Entry 1YLH (X-ray diffraction, 1.70 A resolution); this record covers chain A.

[Chain A]
Name: phosphoenolpyruvate carboxykinase
Organism: Actinobacillus succinogenes
Notes: EC 4.1.1.49
UniProtKB: Q6W6X5 (Q6W6X5_ACTSC); the author numbering skips numbers that UniProt does not, so the offset changes along the chain: 2-88 = UniProt 1-87; 90-540 = UniProt 88-538
Chain sequence (560 residues; each row starts with the number of its first residue; note: 1 number in that range is skipped by the numbering (no residue carries it; nothing is unmodelled there); numbers below 1 keep their minus sign (Met-20 is residue -20)):
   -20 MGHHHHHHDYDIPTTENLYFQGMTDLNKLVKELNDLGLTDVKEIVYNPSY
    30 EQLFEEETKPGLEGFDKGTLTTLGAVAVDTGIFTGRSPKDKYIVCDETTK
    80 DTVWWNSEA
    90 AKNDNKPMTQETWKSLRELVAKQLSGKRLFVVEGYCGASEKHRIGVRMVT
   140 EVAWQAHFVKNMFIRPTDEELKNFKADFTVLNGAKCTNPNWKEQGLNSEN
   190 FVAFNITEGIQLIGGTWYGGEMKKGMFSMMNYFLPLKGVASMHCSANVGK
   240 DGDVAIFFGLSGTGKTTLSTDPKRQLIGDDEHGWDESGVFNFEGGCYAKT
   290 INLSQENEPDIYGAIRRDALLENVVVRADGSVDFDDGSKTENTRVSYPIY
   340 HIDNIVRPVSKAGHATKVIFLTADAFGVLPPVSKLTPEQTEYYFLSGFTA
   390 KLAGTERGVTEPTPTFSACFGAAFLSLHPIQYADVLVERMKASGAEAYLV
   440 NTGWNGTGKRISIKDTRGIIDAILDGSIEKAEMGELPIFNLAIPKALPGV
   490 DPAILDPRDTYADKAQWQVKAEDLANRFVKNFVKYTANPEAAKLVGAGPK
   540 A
Unresolved in the structure: -20 to 3, 390-400, 540
Sequence notes: cloning artifact (-20 to -19, -12 to 1); expression tag (-18 to -13)
Covalent attachments: beta-mercaptoethanol (BME) linked to Cys74, Cys285; (2S,3S)-2,3-dihydroxy-4-sulfanylbutane-1-sulfonate (DT3) linked to Cys175
Ion coordination: Mn2+: Lys213, His232, Asp269
Residues lining bound ligands:
  - DT3 ((2S,3S)-2,3-dihydroxy-4-sulfanylbutane-1-sulfonate): Leu108, Lys111, Gln112, Thr176
  - pyruvic acid (PYR): Arg65, Tyr207, Gly209, Lys212, Lys213, Tyr286, Arg333, Phe413

[In short]
Chain A binds pyruvic acid. Compound DT3 is covalently linked to Cys175. The Mn2+ site is built by Lys213,
His232 and Asp269.
Chain A is phosphoenolpyruvate carboxykinase (Actinobacillus succinogenes); the structure, Crystal Structure
of Phosphoenolpyruvate Carboxykinase from Actinobaccilus succinogenes in Complex with Manganese and Pyruvate,
was determined by X-ray diffraction (same publication as 1YGG).
